PDB entry 7W9F | electron microscopy, 3.60 A resolution | chains B and E of the 3 polymer chains in the assembly

# Chain B
Molecule: The light chain of 8D3
Organism: Mus musculus
Chain sequence (214 residues; row label = number of the first residue in the row):
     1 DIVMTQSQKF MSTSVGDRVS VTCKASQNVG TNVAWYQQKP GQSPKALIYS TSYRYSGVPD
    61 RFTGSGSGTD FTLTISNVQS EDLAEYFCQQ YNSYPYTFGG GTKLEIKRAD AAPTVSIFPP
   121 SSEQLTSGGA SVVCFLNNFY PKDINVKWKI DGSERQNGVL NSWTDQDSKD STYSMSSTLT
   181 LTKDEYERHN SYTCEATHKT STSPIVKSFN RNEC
Disordered / not traced: 212-214
Disulfide bonds: Cys-23/Cys-88, Cys-134/Cys-194

# Chain E
Molecule: Spike protein S1
Organism: Severe acute respiratory syndrome coronavirus 2
Reference sequence: P0DTC2 (SPIKE_SARS2); residue numbers follow UniProt; this construct covers 333-526
Chain sequence (194 residues; each row starts with the number of its first residue):
   333 TNLCPFGEVF NATRFASVYA WNRKRISNCV ADYSVLYNSA SFSTFKCYGV SPTKLNDLCF
   393 TNVYADSFVI RGDEVRQIAP GQTGKIADYN YKLPDDFTGC VIAWNSNNLD SKVGGNYNYR
   453 YRLFRKSNLK PFERDISTEI YQAGSKPCNG VEGFNCYFPL QSYGFQPTNG VGYQPYRVVV
   513 LSFELLHAPA TVCG
Construct notes: variant Arg-452 (Leu in P0DTC2); conflict Lys-478 (Thr in P0DTC2)
Disulfide bonds: Cys-336/Cys-361, Cys-379/Cys-432, Cys-391/Cys-525, Cys-480/Cys-488
Swiss-Prot annotation at these positions:
  - region: Arg-403 to Asp-405 (Integrin-binding motif), Asn-448 to Tyr-451, Tyr-453 to Phe-456 (Immunodominant HLA epitope recognized by the CD8+)
  - glycosylation: Asn-343 (N-linked (GlcNAc...) (complex) asparagine)
  - natural variant: Gly-339 (G339D: In strain: Omicron/BA.1, Omicron/BA.2 and 4 more; G339H: In strain: Omicron/BA.2.75, Omicron/XBB.1.5 and 1 more), Arg-346 (R346K: In strain: Mu/B.1.621; R346T: In strain: Omicron/BQ.1.1, Omicron/XBB.1.5 and 1 more), Leu-368 (L368I: In strain: Omicron/XBB.1.5, Omicron/EG.5.1), Ser-371 (S371F: In strain: Omicron/BA.2, Omicron/BA.2.12.1 and 6 more; S371L: In strain: Omicron/BA.1), Ser-373 (S373P: In strain: Omicron/BA.1, Omicron/BA.2 and 7 more), Ser-375 (S375F: In strain: Omicron/BA.1, Omicron/BA.2 and 7 more), Thr-376 (T376A: In strain: Omicron/BA.2, Omicron/BA.2.12.1 and 5 more), Asp-405 (D405N: In strain: Omicron/BA.2, Omicron/BA.2.12.1 and 6 more), Arg-408 (R408S: In strain: Omicron/BA.2, Omicron/BA.2.12.1 and 6 more), Lys-417 (K417N: In strain: Beta/B.1.351, Omicron/BA.1 and 8 more; K417T: In strain: Gamma/P.1), Asn-440 (N440K: In strain: Omicron/BA.1, Omicron/BA.2 and 7 more), Lys-444 (K444T: In strain: Omicron/BQ.1.1), 16 further natural variant entries in UniProt
  - mutagenesis: Asn-343 (N343Q: Reduced viral infectivity), Tyr-453 (Y453F: Decreased HLA binding to NF9 epitope. Increased binding affinity to human ACE2), Ala-475 (A475V: Increased resistance to neutralizing antibodies), Val-483 (V483A: Increased resistance to neutralizing antibodies), Glu-484 (E484D: Increased replication in human TMEM106B overexpressing cells), Phe-490 (F490L: Increased resistance to neutralizing antibodies and human covalescent sera neutralization), Gln-493 (Q493N: Reduced host ACE2-binding affinity in vitro; Q493Y: Reduced host ACE2-binding affinity in vitro), Asn-501 (N501T: Reduced host ACE2-binding affinity in vitro; N501Y: Increased binding affinity to human ACE2), His-519 (H519P: Increased resistance to human covalescent sera neutralization)
Reported in the primary citation:
  - conformationally variable residues (loop rearrangement, side-chain flip): Tyr-473 to Phe-490

# How chain B and chain E interact
Pairs across the interface - 8 pairs, chain B then chain E:
  Asn-32(B) with Ser-477(E)
  Tyr-91(B) with Ser-477(E); Lys-478(E); Pro-479(E)
  Asn-92(B) with Lys-478(E), hydrogen bond (backbone-side chain)
  Tyr-94(B) with Lys-478(E); Phe-486(E); Asn-487(E), hydrogen bond
Interface residues without a listed pair, chain B (5 interface residues in all): Tyr-96
Interface features reported in the paper:
  - pairs named by the authors: Asn-92(B)/Lys-478(E) (hydrogen bond)
  - epitope / paratope residues, chain B: Asn-92(B)
  - epitope / paratope residues, chain E: Lys-478(E)

# Summary
Chain B and chain E each contribute 5 residues to their interface; the contacts include 2 hydrogen bonds.
Among the polar pairs are Asn-92(B)/Lys-478(E) and Tyr-94(B)/Asn-487(E). The authors report a hydrogen bond
between Asn-92(B) and Lys-478(E). The paper reports epitope/paratope residues Asn-92(B) and Lys-478(E);
conformational variability at Tyr-473(E).
Here chain B is the light chain of 8D3 (Mus musculus) and chain E is Spike protein S1 (Severe acute
respiratory syndrome coronavirus 2). Entry 7W9F (SARS-CoV-2 Delta S-RBD-8D3) was determined by electron
microscopy together with 7W98, 7W99, 7W9B, 7W9C, 7W9E and 7W9I from the same study.
